8TMG - chains F and A of the 9 polymer chains in the assembly; structure by electron microscopy, 3.00 A resolution.

Chain F:
Protein: sAB C18 Heavy Chain
Source organism: Homo sapiens
Sequence (237 residues; numbered -2 to 234; the number before each row is that of its first residue; numbers below 1 keep their minus sign (Glu-2 is residue -2)):
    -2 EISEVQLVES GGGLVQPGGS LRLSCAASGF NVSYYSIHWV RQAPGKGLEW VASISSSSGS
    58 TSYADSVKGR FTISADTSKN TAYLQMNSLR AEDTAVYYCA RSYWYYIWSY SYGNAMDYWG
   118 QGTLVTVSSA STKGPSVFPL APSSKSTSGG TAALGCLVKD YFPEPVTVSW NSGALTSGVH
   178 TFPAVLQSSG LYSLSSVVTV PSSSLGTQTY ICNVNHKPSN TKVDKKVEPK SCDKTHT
Not modelled in the structure: -2 to 0, 124-234
Cystine bridges: Cys22-Cys96

Chain A:
Protein: Cobalt/magnesium transport protein CorA
Source organism: Thermotoga maritima
Reference sequence: Q9WZ31 (CORA_THEMA); numbering as in UniProt (aligned over 1-351)
Sequence (373 residues; each row starts with the number of its first residue; numbers below 1 keep their minus sign (Met-21 is residue -21)):
   -21 MGSSHHHHHH SSGRENLYFQ GHMEEKRLSA KKGLPPGTLV YTGKYREDFE IEVMNYSIEE
    39 FREFKTTDVE SVLPFRDSST PTWINITGIH RTDVVQRVGE FFGIHPLVLE DILNVHQRPK
    99 VEFFENYVFI VLKMFTYDKN LHELESEQVS LILTKNCVLM FQEKIGDVFD PVRERIRYNR
   159 GIIRKKRADY LLYSLIDALV DDYFVLLEKI DDEIDVLEEE VLERPEKETV QRTHQLKRNL
   219 VELRKTIWPL REVLSSLYRD VPPLIEKETV PYFRDVYDHT IQIADTVETF RDIVSGLLDV
   279 YLSSVSNKTN EVMKVLTIIA TIFMPLTFIA GIYGMNFEYM PELRWKWGYP VVLAVMGVIA
   339 VIMVVYFKKK KWL
Not modelled in the structure: -21 to 15
Sequence notes: initiating methionine (-21); expression tag (-20 to 0)
UniProt features mapped onto this chain:
  - motif: Gly312 to Asn314 (Probable selectivity filter)
  - site: Asn288 (Essential for ion permeation), Leu294 (Important for closing the ion permeation pathway in the closed state), Thr295 (Threonine that confers selectivity for Co(2+) transport)
  - mutagenesis: Asp89 (D89F/K: Decreases ion transport), Asp253 (D253K: Increases protein stability. Decreases ion transport), Leu280 (L280A: Decreases ion transport), Asn288 (N288L: Abolishes Co(2+) uptake), Met291 (M291A: No effect on ion transport), Leu294 (L294A/V: Increases ion transport by suppression of an obstruction in the transmembrane ion permeation pathway), Thr295 (T295L: Strongly reduces Co(2+) uptake. Abolishes Co(2+) uptake; when associated with L-299; T295M: Strongly reduces Co(2+) uptake ...), Thr299 (T299L: Reduces Co(2+) uptake. Abolishes Co(2+) uptake; when associated with L-295; T299M: No effect on Co(2+) uptake; T299S: Abolishes Co(2+) uptake), Pro303 (P303A/G/I: Increases ion transport by suppression of a kink in the transmembrane ion permeation pathway), Thr305 (T305L: Abolishes Co(2+) uptake), Ile310 (I310A: Increases ion transport), Tyr311 (Y311A: Abolishes pentamerization. Abolishes ion transport; Y311F: No effect on pentamerization. No effect on ion transport), 7 further mutagenesis entries in UniProt

Chain F / chain A interface:
Contacting residue pairs - 14 pairs, chain F then chain A:
  Trp105(F) - Asp189(A)  hydrogen bond
  Trp105(F) - Thr267(A)
  Trp105(F) - Phe268(A)
  Trp105(F) - Ile271(A)  hydrophobic
  Ser106(F) - Gln260(A)  hydrogen bond (backbone-side chain)
  Ser106(F) - Asp263(A)
  Ser106(F) - Thr264(A)
  Tyr107(F) - Phe182(A)  hydrophobic
  Tyr107(F) - Leu185(A)
  Tyr107(F) - Glu186(A)
  Tyr107(F) - Asp189(A)  hydrogen bond
  Tyr107(F) - Gln260(A)
  Tyr107(F) - Thr264(A)  hydrogen bond (backbone-side chain)
  Tyr109(F) - Gln260(A)

Overview:
Chain F and chain A form an interface of 4 and 10 residues respectively; the contacts include 4 hydrogen
bonds. Polar pairs include Trp105(F)-Asp189(A), Ser106(F)-Gln260(A) and Tyr107(F)-Asp189(A). From UniProt: 19
mutagenesis sites on chain A.
Chain F is sAB C18 Heavy Chain (Homo sapiens) and chain A is Cobalt/magnesium transport protein CorA
(Thermotoga maritima); the structure, Cryo-EM structure of CorA in complex with conformation-specific
synthetic antibody C18 and 100 uM MgCl2, State ..., was determined by electron microscopy.
